8IOJ - chains E and J of the 15 polymer chains in the assembly; structure by electron microscopy, 4.10 A resolution (low resolution: residue-level contacts below are approximate; hydrogen-bond / salt-bridge calls are withheld).

# Chain E
Name: Rubisco accumulation factor 1.2, chloroplastic
From: Arabidopsis thaliana
Reference sequence: Q9SR19 (RAF2_ARATH); numbering as in UniProt (aligned over 62-264)
Amino-acid sequence (203 residues; each row starts with the number of its first residue):
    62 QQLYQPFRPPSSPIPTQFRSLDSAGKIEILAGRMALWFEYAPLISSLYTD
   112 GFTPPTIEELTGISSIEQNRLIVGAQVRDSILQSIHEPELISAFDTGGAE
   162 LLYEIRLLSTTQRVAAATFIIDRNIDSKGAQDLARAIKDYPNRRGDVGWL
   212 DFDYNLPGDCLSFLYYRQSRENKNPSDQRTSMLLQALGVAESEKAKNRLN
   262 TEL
Disordered / not traced: 153, 187, 207, 211, 245, 248

# Chain J
Name: Ribulose bisphosphate carboxylase large chain
From: Synechococcus elongatus PCC 6301
Notes: EC 4.1.1.39
Reference sequence: P00880 (RBL_SYNP6); residue numbers follow UniProt; this construct covers 1-472
Amino-acid sequence (472 residues; numbered 1 to 472; the number before each row is that of its first residue):
     1 MPKTQSAAGYKAGVKDYKLTYYTPDYTPKDTDLLAAFRFSPQPGVPADEA
    51 GAAIAAESSTGTWTTVWTDLLTDMDRYKGKCYHIEPVQGEENSYFAFIAY
   101 PLDLFEEGSVTNILTSIVGNVFGFKAIRSLRLEDIRFPVALVKTFQGPPH
   151 GIQVERDLLNKYGRPMLGCTIKPKLGLSAKNYGRAVYECLRGGLDFTKDD
   201 ENINSQPFQRWRDRFLFVADAIHKSQAETGEIKGHYLNVTAPTCEEMMKR
   251 AEFAKELGMPIIMHDFLTAGFTANTTLAKWCRDNGVLLHIHRAMHAVIDR
   301 QRNHGIHFRVLAKCLRLSGGDHLHSGTVVGKLEGDKASTLGFVDLMREDH
   351 IEADRSRGVFFTQDWASMPGVLPVASGGIHVWHMPALVEIFGDDSVLQFG
   401 GGTLGHPWGNAPGATANRVALEACVQARNEGRDLYREGGDILREAGKWSP
   451 ELAAALDLWKEIKFEFETMDKL
Disordered / not traced: 1-20, 60-74, 330-334, 401-405, 460-472

# Chain E / chain J interface
Contacting residue pairs (9; chain E residue first):
  E119(E) with R184(J); K224(J)
  E120(E) with K224(J)
  G123(E) with R184(J); E188(J)
  I124(E) with R184(J)
  S125(E) with R184(J)
  I127(E) with K180(J); N181(J)

# Summary
The interface between chain E and chain J involves 6 residues on one side and 5 on the other.
Here chain E is Rubisco accumulation factor 1.2, chloroplastic (Arabidopsis thaliana) and chain J is Ribulose
bisphosphate carboxylase large chain (Synechococcus elongatus PCC 6301). Entry 8IOJ (The Rubisco assembly
intermidiate of Rubisco large subunit (RbcL) and Arabidopsis thaliana Rubisco accumulation factor 1 ...) was
determined by electron microscopy together with 8ILB, 8ILM, 8IO2 and 8IOL from the same study.
